PDB entry 8ZHS | X-ray diffraction, 2.40 A resolution | chains A and C of the 4 polymer chains in the assembly

== Chain A ==
Protein: Maltose/maltodextrin-binding periplasmic protein, N-terminal Bte1
Source organism: Escherichia coli K-12
Reference sequence: chimeric construct of P0AEX9, Q5LDT7: residues 21-386 from P0AEX9 (MALE_ECOLI) positions 27-392 (UniProt number = residue number + 6); residues 395-523 from Q5LDT7 positions 2-130 (UniProt number = residue number - 393)
Chain sequence (504 residues; numbered 20 to 523; the number before each row is that of its first residue):
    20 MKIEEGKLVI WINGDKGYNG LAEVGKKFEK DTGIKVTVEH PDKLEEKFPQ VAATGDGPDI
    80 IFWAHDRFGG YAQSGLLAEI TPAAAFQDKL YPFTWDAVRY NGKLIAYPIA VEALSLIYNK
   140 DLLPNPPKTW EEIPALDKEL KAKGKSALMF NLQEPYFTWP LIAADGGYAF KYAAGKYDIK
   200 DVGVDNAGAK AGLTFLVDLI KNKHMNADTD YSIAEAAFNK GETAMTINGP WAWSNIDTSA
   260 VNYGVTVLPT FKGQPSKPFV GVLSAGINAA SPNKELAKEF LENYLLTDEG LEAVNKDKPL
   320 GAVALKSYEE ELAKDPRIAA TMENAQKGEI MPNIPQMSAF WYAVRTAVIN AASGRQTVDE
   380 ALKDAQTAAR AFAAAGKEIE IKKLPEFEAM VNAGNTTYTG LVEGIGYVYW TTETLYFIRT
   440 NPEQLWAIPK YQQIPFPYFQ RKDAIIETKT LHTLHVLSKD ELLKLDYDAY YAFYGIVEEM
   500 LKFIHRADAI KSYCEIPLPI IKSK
Sequence notes: initiating methionine (20); engineered mutation A102 (Asp108 in P0AEX9), A103 (Lys109 in P0AEX9), A192 (Glu198 in P0AEX9), A193 (Asn199 in P0AEX9), A259 (Lys265 in P0AEX9); linker (387-394)

== Chain C ==
Protein: C-terminal Bte1
Source organism: Bacteroides fragilis NCTC 9343
Reference sequence: Q5LDT7 (Q5LDT7_BACFN); residues 565-677 here correspond to UniProt positions 172-284 (UniProt number = residue number - 393)
Chain sequence (113 residues; row label = number of the first residue in the row):
   565 IGDGLSLISI IDEVGNGEYW SAAGDILLFA AGKTKLSPYM TVISLGTWMY ETDLMQWRLA
   625 CINYSDYKKT LIKYRELQKK FESGDKSVEE KMNECHKILN SHYIEMQKNL GNL
Disordered / not traced: 565

== Interface between chain A and chain C ==
Contacting residue pairs (71):
  F406(A) with L569(C), hydrophobic
  V410(A) with I572(C), hydrophobic; I574(C)
  N411(A) with K599(C), hydrogen bond
  G413(A) with I574(C)
  T415(A) with I574(C)
  I424(A) with L569(C), hydrophobic
  Y428(A) with E615(C), hydrogen bond
  E432(A) with L609(C)
  L434(A) with S608(C)
  F436(A) with Y583(C), hydrophobic; W584(C)
  P448(A) with G581(C); E582(C), hydrogen bond (backbone-backbone)
  K449(A) with E582(C), salt bridge
  Y450(A) with E582(C), hydrogen bond (backbone-backbone); Y583(C); W584(C), hydrogen bond (backbone-backbone)
  Q451(A) with W584(C); S585(C); A586(C), hydrogen bond (side chain-backbone); A587(C); G588(C)
  Q452(A) with W584(C), hydrogen bond (backbone-backbone); S585(C); A586(C); L592(C); S608(C), hydrogen bond (side chain-backbone)
  E466(A) with Y583(C), hydrogen bond
  K468(A) with E577(C), hydrogen bond (side chain-backbone); Y583(C), hydrogen bond; F593(C)
  T469(A) with I574(C); I575(C); D576(C), hydrogen bond (backbone-backbone); E577(C), hydrogen bond (backbone-side chain)
  L470(A) with S573(C); I574(C); I575(C), hydrophobic; L600(C), hydrophobic; S608(C); L609(C), hydrophobic
  H471(A) with S573(C); I574(C), hydrogen bond (backbone-backbone); D576(C), salt bridge
  T472(A) with I572(C); S573(C), hydrogen bond; T605(C)
  L473(A) with L569(C); S570(C); L571(C), hydrogen bond (backbone-backbone); I572(C), hydrogen bond (backbone-backbone)
  H474(A) with W612(C); E615(C), salt bridge
  V475(A) with L569(C); S570(C)
  L476(A) with E615(C)
  K483(A) with M619(C)
  L484(A) with E615(C); M619(C), hydrophobic
  D485(A) with M619(C); R622(C), salt bridge
  M499(A) with L618(C), hydrophobic
  L500(A) with W612(C), hydrophobic; M613(C)
  I503(A) with T611(C), hydrogen bond (backbone-side chain); W612(C); M613(C), hydrophobic
  H504(A) with L609(C), hydrogen bond (side chain-backbone); T611(C), hydrogen bond (backbone-side chain)
  D507(A) with T611(C)
Other interface residues (no listed pair), chain A (41 interface residues in all): L403, E407, W429, T430, I447, T467, E480, V496
Other interface residues (no listed pair), chain C (36 interface residues in all): V578, G579, N580, T616, Q620

== Summary ==
41 residues of chain A and 36 residues of chain C are in contact; the contacts include 20 hydrogen bonds and 4
salt bridges. Polar contacts include K449(A)-E582(C), H471(A)-D576(C) and H474(A)-E615(C).
Chain A is Maltose/maltodextrin-binding periplasmic protein, N-terminal Bte1 (Escherichia coli K-12) and chain
C is C-terminal Bte1 (Bacteroides fragilis NCTC 9343); the structure, Structure of Mbp-Bte1 fusion protein,
was determined by X-ray diffraction together with 8ZHT from the same study.
